Entry 5W5J (X-ray diffraction, 2.85 A resolution); this record covers chains A and B.

Chain A (and B):
Protein: Receptor-interacting serine/threonine-protein kinase 2
Organism: Homo sapiens
Notes: EC 2.7.10.2; chain B of this document is another copy of the same molecule, construct and numbering; everything in this record applies to it too
Reference sequence: O43353 (RIPK2_HUMAN); residues 2-311 here = UniProt positions 2-311
Sequence (310 residues; each row starts with the number of its first residue):
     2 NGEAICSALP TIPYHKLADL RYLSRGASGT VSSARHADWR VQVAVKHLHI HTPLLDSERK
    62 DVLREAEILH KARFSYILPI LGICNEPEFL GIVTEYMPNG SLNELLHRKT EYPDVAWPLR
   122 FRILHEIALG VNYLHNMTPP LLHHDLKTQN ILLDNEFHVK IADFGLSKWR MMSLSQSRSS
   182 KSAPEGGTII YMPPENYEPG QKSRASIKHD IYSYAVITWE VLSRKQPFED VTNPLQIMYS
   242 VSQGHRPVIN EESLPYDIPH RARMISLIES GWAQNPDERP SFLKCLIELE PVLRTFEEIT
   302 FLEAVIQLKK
Unresolved in the structure: 2-8, 49-68, 89, 166-188, 201-207, 311 (chain B: 2-9, 27, 51-61, 142-143, 166-188, 200-207)
Small-molecule neighbours: 9WS (N-(2-chlorophenyl)pyrazolo[1,5-a]pyridine-3-carboxamide): Leu24, Ser25, Val32, Ala45, Val46, Lys47, Leu79, Ile93, Val94, Thr95, Glu96, Tyr97, Met98, Gly101, Leu153, Ala163, Phe165
Reported in the primary citation:
  - binding site for 9WS: Thr95, Met98
  - contacts within the chain: Thr95-Glu96 (hydrogen bond)

Interface between chain A and chain B:
Contacting residue pairs (48; chain A residue first):
  Asp39(A) - Asn133(B)  hydrogen bond (backbone-side chain)
  Asp39(A) - Asn137(B)
  Trp40(A) - Phe75(B)  hydrophobic
  Trp40(A) - Leu130(B)
  Trp40(A) - Tyr134(B)
  Arg41(A) - Leu130(B)
  Arg41(A) - Glu291(B)  salt bridge
  Val42(A) - Phe75(B)  hydrophobic
  Arg74(A) - Leu70(B)
  Arg74(A) - His71(B)  hydrogen bond (side chain-backbone)
  Arg74(A) - Ala73(B)  hydrogen bond (side chain-backbone)
  Arg74(A) - Arg74(B)
  Arg74(A) - Pro80(B)
  Arg74(A) - Ile81(B)
  Arg74(A) - Leu82(B)
  Phe75(A) - Val42(B)  hydrophobic
  Ser76(A) - Glu96(B)  hydrogen bond
  Leu82(A) - Arg74(B)
  Arg123(A) - Glu157(B)  salt bridge
  Leu130(A) - Trp40(B)
  Leu130(A) - Arg41(B)
  Leu130(A) - Val42(B)  hydrophobic
  Asn133(A) - Asp39(B)  hydrogen bond (side chain-backbone)
  Tyr134(A) - Trp40(B)  hydrophobic
  Asn137(A) - Asp39(B)
  Asn156(A) - His159(B)
  Glu157(A) - Arg123(B)  salt bridge
  Glu157(A) - Glu157(B)
  Glu157(A) - His159(B)  salt bridge
  Glu157(A) - Leu303(B)
  His159(A) - Asn156(B)
  His159(A) - Glu157(B)  salt bridge
  Leu284(A) - Arg41(B)
  Ile288(A) - Arg41(B)
  Glu291(A) - Arg41(B)  salt bridge
  Glu298(A) - Lys311(B)
  Glu299(A) - Asn156(B)
  Ile300(A) - Ile307(B)
  Ile300(A) - Lys310(B)
  Ile300(A) - Lys311(B)
  Leu303(A) - Val306(B)  hydrophobic
  Leu303(A) - Ile307(B)  hydrophobic
  Glu304(A) - Ile307(B)
  Ile307(A) - Ile300(B)  hydrophobic
  Ile307(A) - Leu303(B)
  Ile307(A) - Ile307(B)  hydrophobic
  Lys310(A) - Ile300(B)
  Lys310(A) - Leu303(B)
Also at the interface, not in a pair above, chain A (32 interface residues in all): Pro11, His71, Lys72, Ile81, Leu287, Val306
Also at the interface, not in a pair above, chain B (34 interface residues in all): Pro11, Lys72, Leu79, Leu287, Ile288, Glu304

In short:
The interface between chain A and chain B involves 32 residues on one side and 34 on the other, with 5
hydrogen bonds and 6 salt bridges. Among the polar pairs are Arg41(A)-Glu291(B), Arg123(A)-Glu157(B) and
Glu157(A)-His159(B). From the paper: a binding site for 9WS at Thr95(A) and Met98(A); contacts within the
chain involving Thr95(A) and Glu96(A).
Both chains are Receptor-interacting serine/threonine-protein kinase 2 (Homo sapiens). Entry 5W5J
(Identification of potent and selective RIPK2 inhibitors for the treatment of inflammatory diseases) was
determined by X-ray diffraction (same publication as 5W5O).
